8DBS - chains C and E of the 22 polymer chains in the assembly; structure by electron microscopy, 3.50 A resolution.

Chain C:
Name: ATP synthase subunit alpha
Organism: Escherichia coli
Notes: EC 7.1.2.2
Reference sequence: A0A7U9G3U3 (A0A7U9G3U3_ECOLX); numbering as in UniProt (aligned over 1-513)
Chain sequence (513 residues; each row starts with the number of its first residue):
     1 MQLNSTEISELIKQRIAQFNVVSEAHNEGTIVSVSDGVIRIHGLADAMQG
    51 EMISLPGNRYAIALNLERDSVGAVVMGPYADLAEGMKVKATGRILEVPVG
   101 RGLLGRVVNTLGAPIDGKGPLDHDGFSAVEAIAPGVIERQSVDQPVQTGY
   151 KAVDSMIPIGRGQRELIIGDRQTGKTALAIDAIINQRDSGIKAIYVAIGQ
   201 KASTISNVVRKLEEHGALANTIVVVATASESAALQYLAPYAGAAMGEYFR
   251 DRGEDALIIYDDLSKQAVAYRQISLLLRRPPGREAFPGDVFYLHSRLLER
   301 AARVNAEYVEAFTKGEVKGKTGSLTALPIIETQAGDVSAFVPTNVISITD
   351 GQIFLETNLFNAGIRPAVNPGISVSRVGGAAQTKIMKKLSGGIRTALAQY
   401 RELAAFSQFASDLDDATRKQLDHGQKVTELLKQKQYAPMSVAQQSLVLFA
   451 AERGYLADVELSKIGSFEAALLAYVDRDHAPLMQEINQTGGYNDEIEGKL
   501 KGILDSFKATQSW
Not modelled in the structure: 1, 512-513
Differences from the reference sequence: conflict Ala47 (Cys in A0A7U9G3U3), Ala90 (Cys in A0A7U9G3U3), Ala193 (Cys in A0A7U9G3U3), Ala243 (Cys in A0A7U9G3U3)
Bound ions: Mg2+: Thr176 (together with ATP)
Small-molecule neighbours: ATP (adenosine-5'-triphosphate): Tyr150, Asp170, Arg171, Gln172, Thr173, Gly174, Lys175, Thr176, Ala177, Phe360, Arg365, Pro366, Gln433, Lys434, Gln435

Chain E:
Name: ATP synthase subunit beta
Organism: Escherichia coli
Notes: EC 7.1.2.2
Reference sequence: A0A192CEZ8 (A0A192CEZ8_ECOLX); residues 0-459 here correspond to UniProt positions 1-460 (UniProt number = residue number + 1)
Chain sequence (460 residues; each row starts with the number of its first residue; numbering starts at 0):
     0 MATGKIVQVIGAVVDVEFPQDAVPRVYDALEVQNGNERLVLEVQQQLGGG
    50 IVRTIAMGSSDGLRRGLDVKDLEHPIEVPVGKATLGRIMNVLGEPVDMKG
   100 EIGEEERWAIHRAAPSYEELSNSQELLETGIKVIDLMAPFAKGGKVGLFG
   150 GAGVGKTVNMMELIRNIAIEHSGYSVFAGVGERTREGNDFYHEMTDSNVI
   200 DKVSLVYGQMNEPPGNRLRVALTGLTMAEKFRDEGRDVLLFVDNIYRYTL
   250 AGTEVSALLGRMPSAVGYQPTLAEEMGVLQERITSTKTGSITSVQAVYVP
   300 ADDLTDPSPATTFAHLDATVVLSRQIASLGIYPAVDPLDSTSRQLDPLVV
   350 GQEHYDTARGVQSILQRYQELKDIIAILGMDELSEEDKLVVARARKIQRF
   400 LSQPFFVAEVFTGSPGKYVSLKDTIRGFKGIMEGEYDHLPEQAFYMVGSI
   450 EEAVEKAKKL
Differences from the reference sequence: conflict Ala137 (Cys138 in A0A192CEZ8)
Bound ions: Mg2+: Thr156 (together with ADP)
Small-molecule neighbours: ADP (adenosine-5'-diphosphate): Gly150, Ala151, Gly152, Val153, Gly154, Lys155, Thr156, Val157, Glu185, Tyr331, Pro332, Phe404, Ala407, Phe410, Thr411

Interface between chain C and chain E:
Pairs across the interface - 65 pairs, chain C then chain E:
  Ile8(C) - Gly48(E)
  Glu10(C) - Gln19(E)  hydrogen bond
  Val32(C) - Gly47(E)
  Ser33(C) - Gln45(E)  hydrogen bond (side chain-backbone)
  Val34(C) - Gln44(E)
  Val34(C) - Gln45(E)  hydrogen bond (backbone-backbone)
  Ser35(C) - Gln44(E)
  Asp36(C) - Gln44(E)
  Asp36(C) - Arg260(E)  salt bridge
  Tyr79(C) - Tyr26(E)
  Ala80(C) - Arg24(E)
  Ala80(C) - Val25(E)
  Ala83(C) - Gln45(E)
  Glu84(C) - Val22(E)
  Glu84(C) - Gln45(E)  hydrogen bond (backbone-side chain)
  Glu84(C) - Gly47(E)
  Glu84(C) - Gly48(E)
  Glu84(C) - Gly49(E)  hydrogen bond (side chain-backbone)
  Ile115(C) - Tyr116(E)
  Ile115(C) - Glu117(E)
  Gly117(C) - Glu117(E)
  Arg171(C) - Leu303(E)
  Arg171(C) - Phe312(E)
  Arg171(C) - Asp338(E)  salt bridge
  Lys201(C) - Glu280(E)
  Lys201(C) - His314(E)  hydrogen bond (side chain-backbone)
  Lys201(C) - Leu315(E)  hydrogen bond (side chain-backbone)
  Lys201(C) - Asp316(E)  salt bridge
  Lys201(C) - Arg342(E)
  Ala202(C) - Leu119(E)  hydrophobic
  Ala202(C) - Glu280(E)  hydrogen bond (backbone-side chain)
  Ser203(C) - Leu119(E)
  Thr204(C) - Arg342(E)
  Ser206(C) - Tyr116(E)
  Ser206(C) - Asn121(E)
  Val209(C) - Tyr116(E)
  Arg210(C) - Asn121(E)  hydrogen bond
  Ala228(C) - Glu273(E)
  Ala228(C) - His314(E)
  Ser229(C) - Glu280(E)
  Glu230(C) - Glu273(E)
  Gln272(C) - Pro269(E)
  Gln272(C) - Thr270(E)
  Gln272(C) - Glu273(E)
  Leu275(C) - Met261(E)  hydrophobic
  Leu275(C) - Pro262(E)
  Leu275(C) - Ser263(E)
  Leu275(C) - Pro269(E)  hydrophobic
  Leu276(C) - Arg260(E)
  Arg278(C) - Gly259(E)  hydrogen bond (side chain-backbone)
  Arg279(C) - Met261(E)
  Ala285(C) - Ser263(E)
  Ala285(C) - Ala264(E)
  Gln333(C) - Thr304(E)
  Gln333(C) - Ala309(E)
  Ala334(C) - Thr304(E)
  Asn358(C) - Gln365(E)
  Asn361(C) - Leu337(E)
  Asn361(C) - Ser362(E)
  Asn361(C) - Gln365(E)
  Arg365(C) - Tyr354(E)
  Arg365(C) - Arg358(E)
  Gln408(C) - Arg366(E)
  Gln408(C) - Ser383(E)
  Gln408(C) - Asp386(E)  hydrogen bond
Also at the interface, not in a pair above, chain C (51 interface residues in all): Ser9, Asp81, Leu82, Gln172, Ile205, Thr227, Ala232, Gln235, Lys265, Val268, Arg271, Pro281, Phe360, Ala362, Phe409
Also at the interface, not in a pair above, chain E (53 interface residues in all): Leu46, Lys144, Ala272, Gly276, Val277, Thr283, Ala313, Thr340, Gln361, Leu370, Ile373, Glu381

Overview:
The interface between chain C and chain E involves 51 residues on one side and 53 on the other, with 11
hydrogen bonds and 3 salt bridges. Polar contacts include Asp36(C)-Arg260(E), Arg171(C)-Asp338(E) and
Lys201(C)-Asp316(E). Bound to chain C: ATP. Chain E binds ADP.
Chain C is ATP synthase subunit alpha and chain E is ATP synthase subunit beta, both from Escherichia coli;
the structure, E. coli ATP synthase imaged in 10mM MgATP State2 "half-up" Fo classified, was determined by
electron microscopy (same publication as 8DBP, 8DBQ, 8DBR, 8DBT, 8DBU, 8DBV and 8DBW).
